8TLT - chains E and F of the 8 polymer chains in the assembly; structure by electron microscopy, 2.85 A resolution.

[Chain E]
Protein: DNA polymerase zeta processivity subunit
Organism: Saccharomyces cerevisiae
UniProtKB: P38927 (REV7_YEAST); residues 1-245 here = UniProt positions 1-245
Sequence (245 residues; row label = number of the first residue in the row):
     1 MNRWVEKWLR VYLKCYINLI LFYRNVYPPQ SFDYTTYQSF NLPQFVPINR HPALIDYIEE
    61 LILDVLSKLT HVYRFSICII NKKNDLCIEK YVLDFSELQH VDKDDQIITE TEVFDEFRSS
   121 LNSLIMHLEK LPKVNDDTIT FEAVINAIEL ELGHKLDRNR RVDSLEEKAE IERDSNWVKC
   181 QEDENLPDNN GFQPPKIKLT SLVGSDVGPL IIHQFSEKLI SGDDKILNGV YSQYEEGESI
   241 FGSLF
Disordered / not traced: 104-106, 236-245

[Chain F]
Protein: DNA polymerase delta small subunit
Organism: Saccharomyces cerevisiae
UniProtKB: A0A6A5PTG9 (A0A6A5PTG9_YEASX); numbering as in UniProt (aligned over 1-487)
Sequence (494 residues; row label = number of the first residue in the row; numbers below 1 keep their minus sign (Gly-6 is residue -6)):
    -6 GPGGDLHMDA LLTKFNEDRS LQDENLSQPR TRVRIVDDNL YNKSNPFQLC YKKRDYGSQY
    54 YHIYQYRLKT FRERVLKECD KRWDAGFTLN GQLVLKKDKV LDIQGNQPCW CVGSIYCEMK
   114 YKPNVLDEVI NDTYGAPDLT KSYTDKEGGS DEIMLEDESG RVLLVGDFIR STPFITGVVV
   174 GILGMEAEAG TFQVLDICYP TPLPQNPFPA PIATCPTRGK IALVSGLNLN NTSPDRLLRL
   234 EILREFLMGR INNKIDDISL IGRLLICGNS VDFDIKSVNK DELMISLTEF SKFLHNILPS
   294 ISVDIMPGTN DPSDKSLPQQ PFHKSLFDKS LESYFNGSNK EILNLVTNPY EFSYNGVDVL
   354 AVSGKNINDI CKYVIPSNDN GESENKVEEG ESNDFKDDIE HRLDLMECTM KWQNIAPTAP
   414 DTLWCYPYTD KDPFVLDKWP HVYIVANQPY FGTRVVEIGG KNIKIISVPE FSSTGMIILL
   474 DLETLEAETV KIDI
Disordered / not traced: -6 to -2, 138-141, 203-209, 372-389, 422-424
Sequence notes: expression tag (-6 to 0)

[How chain E and chain F interact]
Residue-residue contacts (14; chain E residue first):
  Tyr34(E) - Thr225(F)
  Thr35(E) - Asn224(F)  hydrogen bond (side chain-backbone)
  Thr35(E) - Thr225(F)
  Thr36(E) - Asn224(F)  hydrogen bond (backbone-backbone)
  Thr36(E) - Ile278(F)
  Tyr37(E) - Asn224(F)
  Tyr37(E) - Asp274(F)
  Tyr37(E) - Glu275(F)
  Asn41(E) - Ile278(F)
  Phe45(E) - Asn224(F)
  Phe45(E) - Thr225(F)
  Phe45(E) - Ser226(F)
  Phe45(E) - Pro227(F)  hydrophobic
  Phe45(E) - Leu230(F)  hydrophobic
Also at the interface, not in a pair above, chain E (7 interface residues in all): Arg50
Also at the interface, not in a pair above, chain F (9 interface residues in all): Asn223

[Overview]
The interface between chain E and chain F involves 7 residues on one side and 9 on the other, with 2 hydrogen
bonds. Polar pairs include Thr35(E)-Asn224(F) and Thr36(E)-Asn224(F).
Here chain E is DNA polymerase zeta processivity subunit and chain F is DNA polymerase delta small subunit,
both from Saccharomyces cerevisiae. Entry 8TLT (Cryo-EM structure of Rev1(deltaN)-Polzeta-DNA-dCTP complex)
was determined by electron microscopy (same publication as 8TLQ).
